7E92 - chains A and B; structure by X-ray diffraction, 1.80 A resolution.

Chain A (and B):
Molecule: DNA-binding response regulator
From: Vibrio parahaemolyticus
Notes: fragment: DNA-binding domain; chain B of this document is another copy of the same molecule, construct and numbering; everything in this record applies to it too
Reference sequence: A0A0L8SKF9 (A0A0L8SKF9_VIBPH); numbering as in UniProt (aligned over 120-220)
Chain sequence (107 residues; row label = number of the first residue in the row):
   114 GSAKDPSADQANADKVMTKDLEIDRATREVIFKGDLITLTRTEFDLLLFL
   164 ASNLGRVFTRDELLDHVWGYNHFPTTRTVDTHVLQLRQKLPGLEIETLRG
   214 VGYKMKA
Disordered / not traced: 114-125 (chain B: 114-126, 220)
Sequence notes: expression tag (114-119)

How chain A and chain B interact:
Residue-residue contacts (107):
  T131(A) with M218(B)
  K132(A) with E207(B), salt bridge
  L134(A) with L203(B), hydrophobic; M218(B), hydrophobic
  F145(A) with L203(B); P204(B); L206(B)
  K146(A) with P204(B), hydrogen bond (side chain-backbone)
  I150(A) with K202(B)
  T151(A) with K202(B), hydrogen bond (backbone-side chain)
  L152(A) with K202(B)
  T155(A) with H195(B), hydrogen bond
  E156(A) with H195(B); Q198(B), hydrogen bond; L199(B); K202(B), salt bridge
  L159(A) with H195(B); L199(B), hydrophobic
  L160(A) with L199(B); L203(B), hydrophobic; L206(B), hydrophobic
  L163(A) with I208(B), hydrophobic; M218(B)
  A164(A) with M218(B), hydrophobic
  L167(A) with M218(B)
  G168(A) with K217(B); M218(B), hydrogen bond (backbone-backbone)
  R169(A) with Y216(B); K217(B)
  V170(A) with L211(B), hydrophobic; V214(B), hydrophobic; Y216(B); K217(B)
  F171(A) with G215(B); Y216(B), hydrogen bond (backbone-backbone)
  T172(A) with V214(B)
  R173(A) with D174(B), salt bridge; T189(B), hydrogen bond; V192(B); D193(B), salt bridge
  L176(A) with V192(B), hydrophobic
  L177(A) with P187(B), hydrophobic; T188(B); V192(B)
  W181(A) with P187(B); T191(B); V192(B), hydrophobic; H195(B)
  F186(A) with F186(B), hydrophobic; P187(B)
  P187(A) with L177(B), hydrophobic; W181(B); F186(B)
  T188(A) with L177(B)
  T189(A) with R173(B), hydrogen bond; D174(B)
  R190(A) with R173(B)
  T191(A) with W181(B)
  V192(A) with R173(B); L176(B), hydrophobic; L177(B); W181(B), hydrophobic
  D193(A) with R173(B), salt bridge
  H195(A) with T155(B), hydrogen bond; E156(B); L159(B); W181(B)
  V196(A) with L159(B), hydrophobic
  Q198(A) with E156(B), hydrogen bond
  L199(A) with L152(B), hydrophobic; E156(B); L159(B), hydrophobic; L160(B)
  K202(A) with I150(B); T151(B), hydrogen bond (side chain-backbone); L152(B); E156(B), salt bridge
  L203(A) with F145(B); I150(B), hydrophobic; L160(B), hydrophobic
  P204(A) with F145(B)
  L206(A) with L134(B), hydrophobic; F145(B); L160(B), hydrophobic
  E207(A) with K132(B), salt bridge
  I208(A) with L163(B), hydrophobic
  L211(A) with V170(B), hydrophobic
  V214(A) with T172(B); R173(B), hydrogen bond (backbone-backbone)
  G215(A) with F171(B); T172(B); R173(B)
  Y216(A) with R169(B); V170(B); F171(B), hydrogen bond (backbone-backbone); L176(B), hydrophobic
  K217(A) with G168(B); R169(B); V170(B)
  M218(A) with L160(B), hydrophobic; L163(B); A164(B), hydrophobic; L167(B), hydrophobic; G168(B), hydrogen bond (backbone-backbone)
  A220(A) with T131(B); K132(B), hydrogen bond (backbone-backbone); L167(B)
Interface residues without a listed pair, chain A (54 interface residues in all): V143, T153, D174, G205, K219
Interface residues without a listed pair, chain B (53 interface residues in all): D133, K146, T153, R190, V196, G205, K219

Overview:
Chain A and chain B form an interface of 54 and 53 residues respectively; the contacts include 15 hydrogen
bonds and 7 salt bridges. Polar pairs include K132(A)-E207(B), E156(A)-K202(B) and R173(A)-D174(B).
Chain A and chain B are both DNA-binding response regulator (Vibrio parahaemolyticus); the structure, Crystal
structure of the DNA-binding domain of the response regulator VbrR from Vibrio parahaemolyticus, was
determined by X-ray diffraction together with 7E90 from the same study.
